Entry 7QAA (X-ray diffraction, 2.76 A resolution); this record covers chains A and B.

[Chain A]
Protein: Retinoic acid receptor RXR-alpha
Organism: Mus musculus
Reference sequence: P28700 (RXRA_MOUSE); residue numbers follow UniProt; this construct covers 230-462
Amino-acid sequence (233 residues; each row starts with the number of its first residue):
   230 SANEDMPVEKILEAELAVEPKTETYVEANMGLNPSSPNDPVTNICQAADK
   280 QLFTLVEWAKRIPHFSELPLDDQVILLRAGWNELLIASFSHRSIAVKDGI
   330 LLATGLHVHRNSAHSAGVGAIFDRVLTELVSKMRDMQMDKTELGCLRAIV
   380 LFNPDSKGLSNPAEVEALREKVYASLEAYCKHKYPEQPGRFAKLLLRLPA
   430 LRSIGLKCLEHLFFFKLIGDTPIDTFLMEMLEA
Unresolved in the structure: 250-265
UniProt features mapped onto this chain:
  - region: Arg353 to Gly373 (Required for nuclear export)
  - binding site (9-cis-retinoate): Arg321, Ala332
  - binding site (all-trans-retinoate): Arg321, Ala332
  - modified residue (Phosphoserine): Ser264, Ser265
  - mutagenesis: Ser265 (S265A: No effect on constiuitive phosphorylation but loss of stress-induced phosphorylation. No effect on RXRA transcriptional activity), Phe455 to Leu456 (Abolishes interaction with ASXL1 and NCOA1), Met459 to Leu460 (Abolishes interaction with ASXL1 and NCOA1)
From the paper describing this entry:
  - binding site for oleic acid: Arg321

[Chain B]
Protein: Isoform Alpha-1-deltaBC of Retinoic acid receptor alpha
Organism: Homo sapiens
Reference sequence: P10276 (RARA_HUMAN), isoform P10276-3; residues 182-416 here correspond to UniProt positions 85-319 (UniProt number = residue number - 97)
Amino-acid sequence (235 residues; numbered 182 to 416; the number before each row is that of its first residue):
   182 PEVGELIEKVRKAHQETFPALCQLGKYTTNNSSEQRVSLDIDLWDKFSEL
   232 STKCIIKTVEFAKQLPGFTTLTIADQITLLKAACLDILILRICTRYTPEQ
   282 DTMTFSDGLTLNRTQMHNAGFGPLTDLVFAFANQLLPLEMDDAETGLLSA
   332 ICLICGDRQDLEQPDRVDMLQEPLLEALKVYVRKRRPSRPHMFPKMLMKI
   382 TDLRSISAKGAERVITLKMEIPGSMPPLIQEMLEN
Unresolved in the structure: 211-215
Small-molecule neighbours: BMS (4-[(4,4-dimethyl-1,2,3,4-tetrahydro-[1,2']binapthalenyl-7-carbonyl)-amino]-benzoic acid): Phe199, Trp225, Phe228, Ser229, Leu231, Ser232, Thr233, Cys235, Ile236, Leu266, Leu269, Ile270, Ile273, Arg276, Phe286, Ser287, Gly301, Phe302, Leu305, Gly391, Arg394, Val395, Leu398, Met406

[How chain A and chain B interact]
Residue-residue contacts (25):
  Glu357(A) - Asp338(B)
  Lys361(A) - Asp338(B)  salt bridge
  Asp384(A) - Asp383(B)
  Glu395(A) - Lys376(B)  salt bridge
  Glu399(A) - His372(B)  salt bridge
  Tyr402(A) - Pro375(B)  hydrophobic
  Tyr402(A) - Met379(B)
  Glu406(A) - Arg364(B)  salt bridge
  Pro417(A) - Glu357(B)
  Pro417(A) - Lys360(B)  hydrogen bond (backbone-side chain)
  Gly418(A) - Glu357(B)
  Ala421(A) - Leu378(B)  hydrophobic
  Lys422(A) - Glu353(B)  salt bridge
  Leu424(A) - Pro375(B)  hydrophobic
  Leu424(A) - Met379(B)
  Leu425(A) - Gln352(B)
  Leu425(A) - Leu356(B)  hydrophobic
  Arg426(A) - Asp338(B)  salt bridge
  Leu427(A) - Met379(B)  hydrophobic
  Leu427(A) - Thr382(B)
  Pro428(A) - Thr382(B)
  Ala429(A) - Asp338(B)
  Arg431(A) - Thr382(B)
  Arg431(A) - Ser386(B)
  Leu435(A) - Ser386(B)
Interface residues without a listed pair, chain A (22 interface residues in all): Arg353, Lys410, Phe420
Interface residues without a listed pair, chain B (21 interface residues in all): Gly337, Gln340, Asp349, Phe374, Ile381, Arg385

[Summary]
The interface between chain A and chain B involves 22 residues on one side and 21 on the other; the contacts
include 1 hydrogen bond and 6 salt bridges. Among the polar pairs are Lys361(A)-Asp338(B), Glu395(A)-Lys376(B)
and Glu399(A)-His372(B). Bound to chain B: compound BMS. The paper reports a binding site for oleic acid at
Arg321(A).
Chain A is Retinoic acid receptor RXR-alpha (Mus musculus) and chain B is Isoform Alpha-1-deltaBC of Retinoic
acid receptor alpha (Homo sapiens); the structure, Crystal structure of RARalpha/RXRalpha ligand binding
domain heterodimer in complex with BMS614 and oleic acid, was determined by X-ray diffraction (same
publication as 7PDQ and 7PDT).
